Entry 1Z9J (X-ray diffraction, 4.50 A resolution (low resolution: residue-level contacts below are approximate; hydrogen-bond / salt-bridge calls are withheld)); this record covers chains B and C of the 3 polymer chains in the assembly.

# Chain B
Molecule: Reaction center protein M chain
Organism: Rhodobacter sphaeroides
UniProtKB: P0C0Y9 (RCEM_RHOSH); residues 1-307 here correspond to UniProt positions 2-308 (UniProt number = residue number + 1)
Chain sequence (307 residues; each row starts with the number of its first residue):
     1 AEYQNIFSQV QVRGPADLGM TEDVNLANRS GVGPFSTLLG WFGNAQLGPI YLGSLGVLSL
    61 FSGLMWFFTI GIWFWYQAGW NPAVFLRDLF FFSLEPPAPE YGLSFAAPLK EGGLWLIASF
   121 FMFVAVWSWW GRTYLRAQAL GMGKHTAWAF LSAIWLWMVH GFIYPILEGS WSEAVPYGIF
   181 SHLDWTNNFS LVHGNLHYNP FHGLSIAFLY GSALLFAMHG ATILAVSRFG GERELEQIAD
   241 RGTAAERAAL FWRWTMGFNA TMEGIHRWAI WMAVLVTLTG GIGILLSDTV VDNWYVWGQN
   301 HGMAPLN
Unresolved in the structure: 303-307
Construct notes: engineered mutation His160 (Leu161 in P0C0Y9), Tyr164 (Arg165 in P0C0Y9), Glu168 (Met169 in P0C0Y9), His197 (Phe198 in P0C0Y9), Asp288 (Gly289 in P0C0Y9)
Ion coordination: Mn2+: His193, Asp288; bacteriochlorophyll a Mg near His202 (its only coordinating residue here); Fe ion: His219, Glu234, His266 (shared with 2 residues of chain A)
Residues lining bound ligands:
  - bacteriochlorophyll a (BCL), molecule 1: Trp66, Phe67, Ile70, Met122, Leu156, Trp157, His160, Val175, Tyr177, His182, Leu183, Thr186
  - bacteriochlorophyll a (BCL), molecule 2: Trp66, Met122, Ala153, Leu156, Trp157, His160, Thr186, Asn187, Phe189, Ser190, Leu196, His197, Phe201, His202, Ser205, Ile206, Leu209, Tyr210, Val276, Gly280, Gly281, Gly283, Ile284
  - bacteriochlorophyll a (BCL), molecule 3: His197, Gly203, Ile206, Ala207, Tyr210, Leu214
  - bacteriopheophytin a (BPH), molecule 1: Ser59, Leu60, Gly63, Leu64, Phe67, Ala125, Val126, Trp129, Thr133, Thr146, Ala149, Phe150, Ala153, Ala273, Val274, Thr277
  - bacteriopheophytin a (BPH), molecule 2: Tyr210, Ala213, Leu214, Ala217, Met218, Trp252, Thr255, Met256
  - ubiquinone-10 (U10): Leu214, Leu215, Met218, His219, Thr222, Ala248, Ala249, Trp252, Met256, Phe258, Asn259, Ala260, Thr261, Met262, Ile265, Trp268, Met272
Swiss-Prot annotation at these positions:
  - binding site ((7R,8Z)-bacteriochlorophyll b): His182, His202
  - binding site (Fe cation): His219, Glu234, His266
  - binding site (a ubiquinone): Trp252

# Chain C
Molecule: Reaction center protein H chain
Organism: Rhodobacter sphaeroides
UniProtKB: P0C0Y7 (RCEH_RHOSH); residue numbers follow UniProt; this construct covers 1-260
Chain sequence (260 residues; each row starts with the number of its first residue):
     1 MVGVTAFGNF DLASLAIYSF WIFLAGLIYY LQTENMREGY PLENEDGTPA ANQGPFPLPK
    61 PKTFILPHGR GTLTVPGPES EDRPIALART AVSEGFPHAP TGDPMKDGVG PASWVARRDL
   121 PELDGHGHNK IKPMKAAAGF HVSAGKNPIG LPVRGCDLEI AGKVVDIWVD IPEQMARFLE
   181 VELKDGSTRL LPMQMVKVQS NRVHVNALSS DLFAGIPTIK SPTEVTLLEE DKICGYVAGG
   241 LMYAAPKRKS VVAAMLAEYA
Unresolved in the structure: 1-10, 249-260

# Chain B / chain C interface
Contacting residue pairs (94):
  Ala1(B) - Lys197(C)
  Tyr3(B) - Met193(C)
  Tyr3(B) - Gln194(C)
  Tyr3(B) - Val196(C)
  Asn5(B) - Gln194(C)
  Gln9(B) - Met193(C)
  Gln9(B) - Val196(C)
  Gln9(B) - Lys197(C)
  Gln9(B) - Val198(C)
  Val10(B) - Ala144(C)
  Val10(B) - Lys146(C)
  Gln11(B) - Val142(C)
  Gln11(B) - Ser143(C)
  Gln11(B) - Ala144(C)
  Val12(B) - Phe140(C)
  Val12(B) - His141(C)
  Val12(B) - Gln174(C)
  Arg13(B) - Gly139(C)
  Arg13(B) - Phe140(C)
  Arg13(B) - His141(C)
  Arg13(B) - Ser143(C)
  Arg13(B) - Gln174(C)
  Gly14(B) - Gly139(C)
  Gly14(B) - Phe140(C)
  Gly14(B) - Gln174(C)
  Pro15(B) - Ala138(C)
  Pro15(B) - Gly139(C)
  Pro15(B) - Phe140(C)
  Pro15(B) - Gln174(C)
  Asp17(B) - His126(C)
  Met20(B) - Gly125(C)
  Phe201(B) - Ala16(C)
  Phe201(B) - Ile17(C)
  Leu204(B) - Phe20(C)
  Ser227(B) - Gln194(C)
  Arg228(B) - Met195(C)
  Arg228(B) - Cys234(C)
  Arg228(B) - Leu241(C)
  Phe229(B) - Cys234(C)
  Phe229(B) - Ala238(C)
  Glu232(B) - Met175(C)
  Glu232(B) - Arg177(C)
  Glu232(B) - Gln194(C)
  Arg233(B) - Glu122(C)
  Arg233(B) - Ile131(C)
  Arg233(B) - Glu230(C)
  Glu236(B) - Arg117(C)
  Glu236(B) - Arg118(C)
  Glu236(B) - Glu122(C)
  Glu236(B) - Leu227(C)
  Gln237(B) - Arg117(C)
  Ile238(B) - Glu38(C)
  Ile238(B) - Leu73(C)
  Ala239(B) - Leu66(C)
  Ala239(B) - Leu73(C)
  Asp240(B) - Arg117(C)
  Asp240(B) - Arg118(C)
  Asp240(B) - Leu227(C)
  Arg241(B) - Glu38(C)
  Arg241(B) - Glu79(C)
  Arg241(B) - Arg117(C)
  Gly242(B) - Val115(C)
  Gly242(B) - Arg117(C)
  Gly242(B) - Asp231(C)
  Thr243(B) - Val115(C)
  Thr243(B) - Asp231(C)
  Glu246(B) - Val115(C)
  Arg247(B) - Gly110(C)
  Arg247(B) - Pro111(C)
  Arg247(B) - Ala112(C)
  Arg247(B) - Ser113(C)
  Arg247(B) - Ala238(C)
  Arg253(B) - Tyr40(C)
  Arg253(B) - Leu42(C)
  Phe258(B) - Gln32(C)
  Asn259(B) - Asn35(C)
  Ala260(B) - Asn35(C)
  Thr261(B) - Asn35(C)
  Glu263(B) - Lys62(C)
  Gly264(B) - Asn35(C)
  Ile265(B) - Asn35(C)
  Arg267(B) - Tyr30(C)
  Trp268(B) - Leu31(C)
  Trp268(B) - Asn35(C)
  Trp271(B) - Leu27(C)
  Leu286(B) - Ala13(C)
  Val290(B) - Leu12(C)
  Val291(B) - Ala13(C)
  Trp297(B) - Asp11(C)
  Trp297(B) - Ala13(C)
  Trp297(B) - Ser14(C)
  His301(B) - Asp11(C)
  His301(B) - Ser14(C)
  Gly302(B) - Asp11(C)
Interface residues without a listed pair, chain B (54 interface residues in all): Glu2, Thr37, Trp41, Gln46, Pro200, Phe208, Leu275, Thr279
Interface residues without a listed pair, chain C (66 interface residues in all): Phe23, Leu24, Glu34, Met36, Arg37, Phe64, Glu81, Gly145, Pro148, Val169, Pro172, Ala176, Gly235

# In short
54 residues of chain B and 66 residues of chain C are in contact. Chain B binds 3 copies of
bacteriochlorophyll a, bacteriopheophytin a and ubiquinone-10.
Here chain B is Reaction center protein M chain and chain C is Reaction center protein H chain, both from
Rhodobacter sphaeroides. Entry 1Z9J (Photosynthetic Reaction Center from Rhodobacter sphaeroides) was
determined by X-ray diffraction together with 1Z9K from the same study.
